Entry 4P5R (X-ray diffraction, 1.09 A resolution); this record covers chain A.

Chain A:
Molecule: Amicyanin
Organism: Paracoccus denitrificans
Reference sequence: P22364 (AMCY_PARDE); residues 1-105 here correspond to UniProt positions 27-131 (UniProt number = residue number + 26)
Sequence (105 residues; numbered 1 to 105; the number before each row is that of its first residue):
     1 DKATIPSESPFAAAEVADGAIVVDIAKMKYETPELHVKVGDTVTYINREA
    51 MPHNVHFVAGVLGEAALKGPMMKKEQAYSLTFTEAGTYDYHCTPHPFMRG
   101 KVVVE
Construct notes: engineered mutation Y45 (Trp71 in P22364)
Bound ions: Na+: T32, Y90, K101; Cu ion: H53, C92, H95

In short:
T32, Y90 and K101 coordinate Na+. H53, C92 and H95 form the Cu ion site.
Chain A is Amicyanin (Paracoccus denitrificans); the structure, Structure of oxidized W45Y mutant of
amicyanin, was determined by X-ray diffraction together with 4P5S from the same study.
